2V9J - chains B and E of the 3 polymer chains in the assembly; structure by X-ray diffraction, 2.53 A resolution.

== Chain B ==
Molecule: 5'-amp-activated protein kinase subunit beta-2
Organism: Homo sapiens
UniProt: O43741 (AAKB2_HUMAN); residue numbers follow UniProt; this construct covers 187-272
Chain sequence (87 residues; row label = number of the first residue in the row):
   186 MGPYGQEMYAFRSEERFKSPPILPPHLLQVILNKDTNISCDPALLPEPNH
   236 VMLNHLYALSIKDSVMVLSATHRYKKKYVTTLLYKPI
Unresolved in the structure: 186-189, 223-232
Swiss-Prot annotation at these positions:
  - mutagenesis: H235 (H235A: Results in an AMPK enzyme that is activable by phosphorylation but has significantly increased rate of dephosphorylation in phosphatase assays)

== Chain E ==
Molecule: 5'-amp-activated protein kinase subunit gamma-1
Organism: Rattus norvegicus
UniProt: P80385 (AAKG1_RAT); residues 1-330 here = UniProt positions 1-330
Chain sequence (330 residues; numbered 1 to 330; the number before each row is that of its first residue):
     1 MESVAAESAPAPENEHSQETPESNSSVYTTFMKSHRCYDLIPTSSKLVVF
    51 DTSLQVKKAFFALVTNGVRAAPLWDSKKQSFVGMLTITDFINILHRYYKS
   101 ALVQIYELEEHKIETWREVYLQDSFKPLVCISPNASLFDAVSSLIRNKIH
   151 RLPVIDPESGNTLYILTHKRILKFLKLFITEFPKPEFMSKSLEELQIGTY
   201 ANIAMVRTTTPVYVALGIFVQHRVSALPVVDEKGRVVDIYSKFDVINLAA
   251 EKTYNNLDVSVTKALQHRSHYFEGVLKCYLHETLEAIINRLVEAEVHRLV
   301 VVDEHDVVKGIVSLSDILQALVLTGGEKKP
Unresolved in the structure: 1-22, 327-330
Swiss-Prot annotation at these positions:
  - motif: L137 to E158 (AMPK pseudosubstrate)
  - binding site (ADP): R69, M84 to D89, V129, H150, R151, K169, S241 to D244, R268, L276, H297, R298
  - binding site (AMP): R69, M84 to D89, V129, H150, R151, K169, T199, A204, S225, A226, S241 to D244, R268, L276, H297, R298, S313 to D316
  - binding site (ATP): R69, M84 to D89, V129, H150, R151, K169, S241 to D244, R268, L276, H297, R298
  - modified residue: S260 (Phosphoserine), T262 (Phosphothreonine), S269 (Phosphoserine)
Residues lining bound ligands:
  - adenosine monophosphate (AMP): H150, G198, T199, N202, I203, A204, V224, S225, A226, L227, P228, H297, R298, I311, S313, S315, D316
  - ATP (adenosine-5'-triphosphate), molecule 1: R69, R151, K169, I239, S241, F243, D244, R268, F272, G274, V275, L276, V296, H297, R298, L299, V300, L314
  - ATP, molecule 2: M84, T86, I87, T88, D89, P127, L128, V129, I149, H150, R151, L152, P153, S225, K242, H297

== How chain B and chain E interact ==
Contacting residue pairs (39):
  N222(B) with K46(E), hydrogen bond; T65(E)
  D248(B) with K58(E), salt bridge
  Y259(B) with Y38(E), hydrophobic; P133(E); D156(E); L163(E), hydrophobic
  K260(B) with Y38(E); N134(E)
  K261(B) with Y38(E), hydrogen bond (backbone-side chain)
  K262(B) with Y38(E); I41(E), hydrogen bond (side chain-backbone); P42(E); T43(E)
  Y263(B) with T43(E), hydrogen bond (backbone-backbone); S44(E); S45(E), hydrogen bond (backbone-backbone)
  V264(B) with S45(E); L47(E), hydrophobic; L163(E)
  T265(B) with S45(E), hydrogen bond (backbone-backbone); K46(E); L47(E), hydrogen bond (backbone-backbone)
  T266(B) with L47(E); V49(E)
  L267(B) with L47(E), hydrogen bond (backbone-backbone); V48(E); V49(E), hydrogen bond (backbone-backbone); N66(E)
  L268(B) with V49(E)
  Y269(B) with V48(E), hydrophobic; V49(E), hydrogen bond (backbone-backbone); F50(E), hydrophobic; D51(E), hydrogen bond (backbone-backbone); L54(E), hydrophobic; A62(E), hydrophobic; N66(E), hydrogen bond
  P271(B) with S53(E); L54(E), hydrophobic
Interface residues without a listed pair, chain B (16 interface residues in all): V250, K270
Interface residues without a listed pair, chain E (23 interface residues in all): T162

== In short ==
Chain B and chain E form an interface of 16 and 23 residues respectively, with 12 hydrogen bonds and 1 salt
bridge. Polar pairs include D248(B)-K58(E), N222(B)-K46(E) and K261(B)-Y38(E). Chain E binds ATP and adenosine
monophosphate.
Chain B is 5'-amp-activated protein kinase subunit beta-2 (Homo sapiens) and chain E is 5'-amp-activated
protein kinase subunit gamma-1 (Rattus norvegicus); the structure, Crystal structure of the regulatory
fragment of mammalian AMPK in complexes with Mg.ATP-AMP, was determined by X-ray diffraction together with
2V8Q and 2V92 from the same study.
